Entry 9UXE (electron microscopy, 3.17 A resolution); this record covers chains B and E of the 9 polymer chains in the assembly.

Chain B:
Molecule: Spike glycoprotein
Source organism: Severe acute respiratory syndrome coronavirus 2
Reference sequence: P0DTC2 (SPIKE_SARS2); numbering as in UniProt (aligned over 1-1208)
Amino-acid sequence (1259 residues; row label = number of the first residue in the row):
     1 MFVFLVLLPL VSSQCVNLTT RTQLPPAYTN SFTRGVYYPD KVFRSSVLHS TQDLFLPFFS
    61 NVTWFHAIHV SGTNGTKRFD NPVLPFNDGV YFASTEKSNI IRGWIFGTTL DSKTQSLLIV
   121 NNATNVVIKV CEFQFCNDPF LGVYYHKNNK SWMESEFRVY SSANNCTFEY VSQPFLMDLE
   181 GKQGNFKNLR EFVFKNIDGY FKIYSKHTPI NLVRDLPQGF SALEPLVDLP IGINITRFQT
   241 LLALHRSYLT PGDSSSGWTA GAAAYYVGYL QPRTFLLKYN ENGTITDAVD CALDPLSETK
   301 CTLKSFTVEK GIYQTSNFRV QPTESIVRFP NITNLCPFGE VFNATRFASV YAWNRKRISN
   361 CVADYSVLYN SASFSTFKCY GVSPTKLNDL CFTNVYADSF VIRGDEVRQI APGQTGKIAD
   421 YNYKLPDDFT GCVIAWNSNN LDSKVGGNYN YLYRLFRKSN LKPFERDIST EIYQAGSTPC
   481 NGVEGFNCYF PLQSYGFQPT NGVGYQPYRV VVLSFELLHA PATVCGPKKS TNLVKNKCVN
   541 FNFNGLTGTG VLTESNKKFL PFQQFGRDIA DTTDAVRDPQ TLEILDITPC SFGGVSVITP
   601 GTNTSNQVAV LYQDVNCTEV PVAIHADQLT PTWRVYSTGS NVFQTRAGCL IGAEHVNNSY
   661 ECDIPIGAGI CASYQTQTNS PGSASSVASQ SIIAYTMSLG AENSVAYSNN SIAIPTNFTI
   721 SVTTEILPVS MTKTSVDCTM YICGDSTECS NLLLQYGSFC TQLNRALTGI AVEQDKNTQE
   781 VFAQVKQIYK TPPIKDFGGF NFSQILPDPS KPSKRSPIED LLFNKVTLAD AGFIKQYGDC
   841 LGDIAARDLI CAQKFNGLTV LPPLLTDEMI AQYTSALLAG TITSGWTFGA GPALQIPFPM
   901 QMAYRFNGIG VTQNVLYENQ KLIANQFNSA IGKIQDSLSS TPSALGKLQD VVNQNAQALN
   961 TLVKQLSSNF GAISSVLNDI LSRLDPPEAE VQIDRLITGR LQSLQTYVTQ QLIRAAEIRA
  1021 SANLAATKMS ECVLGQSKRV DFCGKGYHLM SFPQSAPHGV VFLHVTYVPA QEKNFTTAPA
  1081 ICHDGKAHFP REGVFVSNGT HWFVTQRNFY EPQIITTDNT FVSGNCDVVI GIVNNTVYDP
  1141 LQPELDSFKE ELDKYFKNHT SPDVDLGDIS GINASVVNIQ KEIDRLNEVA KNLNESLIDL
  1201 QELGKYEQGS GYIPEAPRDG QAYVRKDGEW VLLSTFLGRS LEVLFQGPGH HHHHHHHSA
Disordered / not traced: 1-13, 70-76, 183-185, 622-638, 676-689, 829-854, 1145-1259
Construct notes: conflict G682 (Arg in P0DTC2), S683 (Arg in P0DTC2), S685 (Arg in P0DTC2); engineered mutation P817 (Phe in P0DTC2), P892 (Ala in P0DTC2), P899 (Ala in P0DTC2), P942 (Ala in P0DTC2), P986 (Lys in P0DTC2), P987 (Val in P0DTC2); expression tag (1209-1259)
UniProt features mapped onto this chain:
  - region: N280 to C301 (Putative superantigen), R403 to D405 (Integrin-binding motif), N448 to F456 (Immunodominant HLA epitope recognized by the CD8+), P681, A684 (Putative superantigen), S816 to Y837 (Fusion peptide 1), K835 to F855 (Fusion peptide 2), D1163 to E1202 (Heptad repeat 2)
  - site: R815, S816 (Cleavage)
  - glycosylation: N17 (N-linked (GlcNAc...) (complex) asparagine), N61 (N-linked (GlcNAc...) (hybrid) asparagine), N74 (N-linked (GlcNAc...) (complex) asparagine), N122 (N-linked (GlcNAc...) (hybrid) asparagine), N149 (N-linked (GlcNAc...) (complex) asparagine), N165 (N-linked (GlcNAc...) (complex) asparagine), N234 (N-linked (GlcNAc...) (high mannose) asparagine), N282 (N-linked (GlcNAc...) (complex) asparagine), T323 (O-linked (GalNAc) threonine), S325 (O-linked (HexNAc...) serine), N331 (N-linked (GlcNAc...) (complex) asparagine), N343 (N-linked (GlcNAc...) (complex) asparagine), N603 (N-linked (GlcNAc...) (hybrid) asparagine), N616 (N-linked (GlcNAc...) (complex) asparagine), N657 (N-linked (GlcNAc...) (complex) asparagine), T676 (O-linked (GlcNAc...) threonine), T678 (O-linked (GlcNAc...) threonine), N709 (N-linked (GlcNAc...) (high mannose) asparagine), N717 (N-linked (GlcNAc...) (hybrid) asparagine), N801 (N-linked (GlcNAc...) (hybrid) asparagine) and 6 more in UniProt
  - natural variant: L5 (L5F: In strain: Iota/B.1.526), S13 (S13I: In strain: Epsilon/B.1.427/B.1.429), L18 (L18F: In strain: Beta/B.1.351, Gamma/P.1 and 1 more), T19 (T19I: In strain: Omicron/BQ.1.1, Omicron/XBB.1.5 and 1 more; T19R: In strain: Delta/B.1.617.2, Omicron/BA.2 and 4 more), T20 (T20N: In strain: Gamma/P.1), L24 to A27 (sequence variant, change not given here; In strain: Omicron/BA.2, Omicron/BA.2.12.1 and 6 more), P26 (P26S: In strain: Gamma/P.1), Q52 (Q52H: In strain: Omicron/EG.5.1), A67 (A67V: In strain: Eta/B.1.525, Omicron/BA.1), H69 to V70 (deletion: In strain: Alpha/B.1.1.7, Eta/B.1.525 and 5 more), G75 (G75V: In strain: Lambda/C.37), T76 (T76I: In strain: Lambda/C.37), 82 further natural variant entries in UniProt
  - mutagenesis: H69 to V70 (Increased incorporation of cleaved spike into virions), N121 (N121Q: Partial loss of biliverdin affinity), R190 (R190K: Partial loss of biliverdin affinity), N234 (N234Q: Increased resistance to neutralizing antibodies), N331 (N331Q: Reduced viral infectivity), N343 (N343Q: Reduced viral infectivity), L452 (L452R: Increased resistance to neutralizing antibodies. Decreases HLA binding to NF9 epitope. Increased binding affinity to human ACE2), Y453 (Y453F: Decreased HLA binding to NF9 epitope. Increased binding affinity to human ACE2), A475 (A475V: Increased resistance to neutralizing antibodies), V483 (V483A: Increased resistance to neutralizing antibodies), E484 (E484D: Increased replication in human TMEM106B overexpressing cells), F490 (F490L: Increased resistance to neutralizing antibodies and human covalescent sera neutralization), 12 further mutagenesis entries in UniProt
Disulfide bonds: C15-C136, C131-C166, C291-C301, C336-C361, C379-C432, C391-C525, C480-C488, C538-C590, C617-C649, C662-C671, C738-C760, C743-C749, C1032-C1043, C1082-C1126
Glycans and other covalent adducts: N-acetylglucosamine (NAG) linked to N61, N125, N165, N234, N282, N331, N603, N616, N657, N709, N717, N801, N1074, N1098, N1134; glycan linked to N343

Chain E:
Molecule: Antibody KXD355, light chain
Source organism: Homo sapiens
Notes: antibody fragment or engineered binder
Amino-acid sequence (211 residues; each row starts with the number of its first residue):
     1 EIVMTQSPGT LSLSPGERAT LSCRASQSDS SNSLAWYQQE PGQAPRLLIH DASSRATGIP
    61 DRFSGSGSGT DFTLIISRLE PEDFAVYYCQ LYGSFGQGTR LEIKRTVAAP SVFIFPPSDE
   121 QLKSGTASVV CLLNNFYPRE AKVQWKVDNA LQSGNSQESV TEQDSKDSTY SLSSTLTLSK
   181 ADYEKHKVYA CEVTHQGLSS PVTKSFNRGE C

How chain B and chain E interact:
Residue-residue contacts (5; chain B residue first):
  G446(B) - S66(E)  hydrogen bond (backbone-side chain)
  Q498(B) - G67(E)  hydrogen bond (side chain-backbone)
  Q498(B) - S68(E)
  T500(B) - S68(E)  hydrogen bond (backbone-side chain)
  N501(B) - S68(E)  hydrogen bond
Interface residues without a listed pair, chain B (5 interface residues in all): Y449
Interface residues without a listed pair, chain E (5 interface residues in all): N32, S53

Overview:
The chain B/chain E interface involves 5 residues from each chain, with 4 hydrogen bonds. Polar contacts
include G446(B)-S66(E), Q498(B)-G67(E) and T500(B)-S68(E). N-acetylglucosamine is covalently linked to N61(B),
N125(B), N165(B), N234(B), N282(B) and N331(B) and 9 more.
Here chain B is Spike glycoprotein (Severe acute respiratory syndrome coronavirus 2) and chain E is Antibody
KXD355, light chain (Homo sapiens). Entry 9UXE (SARS-CoV2 Spike protein with Fab fragment antibody
KXD355,state2) was determined by electron microscopy (same publication as 9UXD).
